PDB entry 7PBM | electron microscopy, 3.20 A resolution | chains D and E of the 10 polymer chains in the assembly

== Chain D (and E) ==
Name: Holliday junction ATP-dependent DNA helicase RuvB
Source organism: Streptococcus thermophilus
Notes: EC 3.6.4.12; chain E of this document is another copy of the same molecule, construct and numbering; everything in this record applies to it too
UniProt: A0A2U2MES7 (A0A2U2MES7_STRTR); numbering as in UniProt (aligned over 19-333)
Amino-acid sequence (315 residues; row label = number of the first residue in the row):
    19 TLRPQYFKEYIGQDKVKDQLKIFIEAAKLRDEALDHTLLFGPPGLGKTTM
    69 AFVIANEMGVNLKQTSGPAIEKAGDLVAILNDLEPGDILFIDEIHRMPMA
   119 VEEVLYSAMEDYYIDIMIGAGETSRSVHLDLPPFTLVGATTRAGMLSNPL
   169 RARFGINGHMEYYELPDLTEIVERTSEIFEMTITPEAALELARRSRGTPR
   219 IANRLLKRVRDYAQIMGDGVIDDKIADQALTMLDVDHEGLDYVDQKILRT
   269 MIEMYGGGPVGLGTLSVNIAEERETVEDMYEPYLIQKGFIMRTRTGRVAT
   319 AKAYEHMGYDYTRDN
Unresolved in the structure: 332-333 (chain E: 331-333)
Residues lining bound ligands: ADP (adenosine-5'-diphosphate): Thr-19, Leu-20, Tyr-28, Ile-29, Gly-62, Leu-63, Gly-64, Lys-65, Thr-66, Thr-67, Tyr-181, Ile-189, Pro-217

== Chain D / chain E interface ==
Residue-residue contacts - 28 pairs, chain D then chain E:
  Lys-33(D) / Asp-252(E)  salt bridge
  Gln-37(D) / Met-250(E)  hydrogen bond (side chain-backbone)
  Ile-40(D) / Ile-233(E)
  Ile-40(D) / Met-234(E)  hydrophobic
  Phe-41(D) / Arg-226(E)
  Glu-43(D) / Ile-233(E)
  Ala-44(D) / Asp-229(E)
  Ala-44(D) / Ile-233(E)
  Arg-48(D) / Arg-228(E)
  Arg-48(D) / Asp-229(E)  salt bridge
  Arg-48(D) / Gln-232(E)  hydrogen bond
  Asp-53(D) / Arg-226(E)  salt bridge
  Arg-160(D) / Glu-290(E)  salt bridge
  Gly-162(D) / Thr-293(E)  hydrogen bond (backbone-side chain)
  Arg-169(D) / Met-297(E)  hydrogen bond
  Ala-170(D) / Arg-218(E)
  Gly-173(D) / Arg-222(E)
  Gly-173(D) / Arg-226(E)
  Ile-174(D) / Arg-226(E)
  His-177(D) / Tyr-260(E)
  His-177(D) / Val-261(E)
  Glu-179(D) / Tyr-260(E)
  Ile-303(D) / Thr-282(E)
  Ile-303(D) / Val-285(E)  hydrophobic
  Ile-303(D) / Asn-286(E)
  Gln-304(D) / Val-285(E)
  Gln-304(D) / Asn-286(E)
  Arg-310(D) / Thr-282(E)  hydrogen bond (backbone-side chain)
Interface residues without a listed pair, chain D (25 interface residues in all): Pro-60, Met-117, Ala-161, Asn-166, Pro-300, Met-309
Interface residues without a listed pair, chain E (27 interface residues in all): Pro-61, Pro-86, Tyr-230, Leu-251, Met-272, Tyr-273, Pro-277, Val-278, Ala-288

== Summary ==
The interface between chain D and chain E involves 25 residues on one side and 27 on the other, with 5
hydrogen bonds and 4 salt bridges. Polar pairs include Lys-33(D)/Asp-252(E), Arg-48(D)/Asp-229(E) and
Asp-53(D)/Arg-226(E). Chain D binds ADP.
Chain D and chain E are both Holliday junction ATP-dependent DNA helicase RuvB (Streptococcus thermophilus);
the structure, RuvAB branch migration motor complexed to the Holliday junction - RuvB AAA+ state s2 [t2
dataset], was determined by electron microscopy, deposited together with 7PBL, 7PBN, 7PBO, 7PBP, 7PBQ, 7PBR
and 3 further entries.
